5Q1I - chains A and B; structure by X-ray diffraction, 1.95 A resolution.

[Chain A]
Name: Bile acid receptor
From: Homo sapiens
UniProt: Q96RI1 (NR1H4_HUMAN); residues 248-476 here correspond to UniProt positions 258-486 (UniProt number = residue number + 10)
Chain sequence (233 residues; numbered 244 to 476; the number before each row is that of its first residue):
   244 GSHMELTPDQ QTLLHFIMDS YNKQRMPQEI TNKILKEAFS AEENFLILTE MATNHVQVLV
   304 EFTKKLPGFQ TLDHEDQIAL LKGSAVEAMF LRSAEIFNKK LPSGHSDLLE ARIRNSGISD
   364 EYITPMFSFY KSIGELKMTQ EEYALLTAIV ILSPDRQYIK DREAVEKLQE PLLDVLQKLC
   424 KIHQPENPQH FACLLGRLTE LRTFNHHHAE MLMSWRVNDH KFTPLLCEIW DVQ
Disordered / not traced: 244-246, 347, 475-476
Construct notes: expression tag (244-247); conflict A281 (Glu291 in Q96RI1), A354 (Glu364 in Q96RI1)
Curated features (UniProtKB/Swiss-Prot):
  - binding site (chenodeoxycholate): R335, Y365, Y373, H451
  - modified residue: T446 (Phosphothreonine)
  - cross-link: K279 (Glycyl lysine isopeptide (Lys-Gly) (interchain with G-Cter in SUMO1))
Residues lining bound ligands: 9O1 (3-(2-chlorophenyl)-N-[(1R)-1-(naphthalen-2-yl)ethyl]-5-(propan-2-yl)-1,2-oxazole-4-carboxamide): F288, L291, T292, M294, A295, H298, M332, F333, S336, I339, F340, L352, E353, I356, I361, M369, Y373, H451, M454, W458, L469, W473

[Chain B]
Name: Coactivator peptide src-1 HD3
UniProt: A8K1V4 (A8K1V4_HUMAN); numbering as in UniProt (aligned over 744-757)
Chain sequence (14 residues; each row starts with the number of its first residue):
   744 KDHQLLRYLL DKDE
Disordered / not traced: 744, 757

[How chain A and chain B interact]
Pairs across the interface (18; chain A residue first):
  V299(A) with L749(B), hydrophobic
  V303(A) with L749(B), hydrophobic; L752(B); L753(B)
  E304(A) with K755(B)
  K307(A) with L752(B); L753(B)
  F312(A) with L753(B), hydrophobic
  H317(A) with R750(B); L753(B); D754(B), salt bridge
  E318(A) with R750(B), salt bridge
  Q320(A) with L753(B)
  I321(A) with R750(B); L753(B), hydrophobic
  K325(A) with H746(B), hydrogen bond
  L468(A) with L748(B), hydrophobic
  E471(A) with H746(B)
Other interface residues (no listed pair), chain A (16 interface residues in all): Q300, Q313, L324, I472

[Summary]
The interface between chain A and chain B involves 16 residues on one side and 8 on the other; the contacts
include 1 hydrogen bond and 2 salt bridges. Polar contacts include H317(A)-D754(B), E318(A)-R750(B) and
K325(A)-H746(B). Chain A binds compound 9O1.
Here chain A is Bile acid receptor (Homo sapiens) and chain B is Coactivator peptide src-1 HD3. Entry 5Q1I
(Ligand binding to FARNESOID-X-RECEPTOR) was determined by X-ray diffraction together with 5Q0I, 5Q0J, 5Q0K,
5Q0L, 5Q0M, 5Q0N and 30 further entries from the same study.
